4WU9 - chains B and J of the 10 polymer chains in the assembly; structure by X-ray diffraction, 2.60 A resolution.

== Chain B ==
Protein: Histone H4
From: Xenopus laevis
UniProt: P62799 (H4_XENLA); residues 1-102 here correspond to UniProt positions 2-103 (UniProt number = residue number + 1)
Chain sequence (102 residues; numbered 1 to 102; the number before each row is that of its first residue):
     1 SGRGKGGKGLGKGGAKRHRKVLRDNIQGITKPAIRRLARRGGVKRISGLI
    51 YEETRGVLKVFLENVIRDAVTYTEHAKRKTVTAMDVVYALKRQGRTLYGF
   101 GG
Disordered / not traced: 1-20
Swiss-Prot annotation at these positions:
  - DNA-binding region: Lys16 to Lys20
  - modified residue: Ser1 (N-acetylserine), Arg3 (Asymmetric dimethylarginine), Lys5 (N6-(2-hydroxyisobutyryl)lysine), Lys8 (N6-(2-hydroxyisobutyryl)lysine), Lys12 (N6-(2-hydroxyisobutyryl)lysine), Lys16 (N6-(2-hydroxyisobutyryl)lysine), Lys20 (N6,N6,N6-trimethyllysine), Lys31 (N6-(2-hydroxyisobutyryl)lysine), Lys44 (N6-(2-hydroxyisobutyryl)lysine), Ser47 (Phosphoserine), Tyr51 (Phosphotyrosine), Lys59 (N6-(2-hydroxyisobutyryl)lysine), Lys77 (N6-(2-hydroxyisobutyryl)lysine), Lys79 (N6-(2-hydroxyisobutyryl)lysine), Tyr88 (Phosphotyrosine), Lys91 (N6-(2-hydroxyisobutyryl)lysine)
  - cross-link (Glycyl lysine isopeptide (Lys-Gly)): Lys31 (interchain with G-Cter in UFM1), Lys91 (interchain with G-Cter in ubiquitin)

== Chain J ==
Molecule: 145-nt DNA strand
Sequence (145 nucleotides; numbered -72 to 72; the number before each row is that of its first residue; numbers below 1 keep their minus sign (DA-72 is residue -72)):
   -72 ATCAATATCCACCTGCAGATACTACCAAAAGTGTATTTGGAAACTGCTCC
   -22 ATCAAAAGGCATGTTCAGCTGATTCAGCTGAACATGCCTTTTGATGGAGC
    28 AGTTTCCAAATACACTTTTGGTAGTATCTGCAGGTGGATATTGAT
Bound ions: Pt ion near DG-14 (its only coordinating residue here)

== Chain B / chain J interface ==
Contacting residue pairs (13; chain B residue first):
  Arg23(B) - DT17(J)  salt bridge to the phosphate
  Arg35(B) - DA8(J)  salt bridge to the phosphate
  Lys44(B) - DA8(J)  phosphate contact
  Arg45(B) - DG7(J)  phosphate contact
  Arg45(B) - DA8(J)  phosphate contact
  Ile46(B) - DG7(J)  sugar contact
  Ile46(B) - DA8(J)  hydrogen bond to the phosphate
  Ser47(B) - DG7(J)  phosphate contact
  Gly48(B) - DG7(J)  hydrogen bond to the phosphate
  Arg78(B) - DC27(J)  phosphate contact
  Lys79(B) - DG26(J)  phosphate contact
  Lys79(B) - DC27(J)  hydrogen bond to the phosphate
  Thr80(B) - DC27(J)  hydrogen bond to the phosphate
Other interface residues (no listed pair), chain B (14 interface residues in all): Val21, Arg39, Tyr51, Lys77
Other interface residues (no listed pair), chain J (8 interface residues in all): DT6, DA9, DT16

== In short ==
14 residues of chain B face 8 of chain J across their interface; the contacts include 4 hydrogen bonds and 2
salt bridges. Polar pairs include Ile46(B)-DA8(J), Gly48(B)-DG7(J) and Lys79(B)-DC27(J). UniProt lists a
DNA-binding region on chain B.
Here chain B is Histone H4 (Xenopus laevis) and chain J is a 145-nt DNA strand. Entry 4WU9 (Structure of
cisPtNAP-NCP145) was determined by X-ray diffraction (same publication as 4WU8).
